PDB entry 8BPR | electron microscopy, 3.65 A resolution | chains A and F of the 9 polymer chains in the assembly

[Chain A]
Protein: DNA replication and repair protein RecF
From: Thermus thermophilus HB8
Reference sequence: Q5SLM9 (Q5SLM9_THET8); residue numbers follow UniProt; this construct covers 1-343
Amino-acid sequence (344 residues; each row starts with the number of its first residue; numbering starts at 0):
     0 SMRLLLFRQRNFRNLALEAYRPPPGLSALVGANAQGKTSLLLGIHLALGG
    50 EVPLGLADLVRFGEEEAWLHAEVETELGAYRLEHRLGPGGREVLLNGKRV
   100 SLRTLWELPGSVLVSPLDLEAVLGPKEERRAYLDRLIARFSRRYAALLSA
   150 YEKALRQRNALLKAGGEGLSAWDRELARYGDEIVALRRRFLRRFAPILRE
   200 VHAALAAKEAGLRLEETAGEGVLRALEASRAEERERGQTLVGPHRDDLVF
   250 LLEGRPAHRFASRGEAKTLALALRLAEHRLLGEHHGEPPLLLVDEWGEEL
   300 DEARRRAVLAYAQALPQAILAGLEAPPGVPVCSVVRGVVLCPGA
Not modelled in the structure: 0, 342-343
Sequence notes: expression tag (0)
Metal / ion sites: Mg2+: Thr37 (together with AMP-PNP)
Residues lining bound ligands:
  - AMP-PNP (ANP; phosphoaminophosphonic acid-adenylate ester), molecule 1: Arg12, Asn13, Ala31, Asn32, Ala33, Gln34, Gly35, Lys36, Thr37, Ser38, Asp57, Val59, Arg60, Phe61, Glu294, Leu322
  - AMP-PNP (ANP), molecule 2: Lys207, Phe259, Ser261, Arg262, Gly263, Glu264

[Chain F]
Protein: Recombination protein RecR
From: Thermus thermophilus HB8
Reference sequence: Q5SHY0 (RECR_THET8); numbering as in UniProt (aligned over 1-194)
Amino-acid sequence (195 residues; each row starts with the number of its first residue; numbering starts at 0):
     0 SMRYPESLLKLTRALSRLPGIGPKTAQRLALHLAFHKEEAEALAEALEGI
    50 KRVRACRECGNLAEGELCPICQDEDRDRSLLAVVESVADLYALERSGEFR
   100 GLYHVLGGALNPLEGIGPKELNLEGLFRRLEGVEEVVLATSMTVEGEATA
   150 LYLAEELKKRGVRVTRPAYGLPVGGSLEYADEVTLGRALEGRRPV
Not modelled in the structure: 0-3, 48-51, 72-77, 168-194
Sequence notes: expression tag (0)
Metal / ion sites: Zn2+: Cys55, Cys58, Cys67, Cys70
UniProt features mapped onto this chain:
  - zinc finger: Cys55 to Cys70 (C4-type)

[Interface between chain A and chain F]
Pairs across the interface - 19 pairs, chain A then chain F:
  Gln156(A) - Asn110(F)
  Gln156(A) - Pro111(F)
  Gln156(A) - Leu112(F)
  Gln156(A) - Glu144(F)  hydrogen bond
  Ala159(A) - Leu112(F)  hydrophobic
  Leu160(A) - Pro111(F)  hydrophobic
  Glu166(A) - Leu109(F)
  Glu166(A) - Gly116(F)
  Glu166(A) - Pro117(F)
  Ala170(A) - Ala147(F)
  Ala170(A) - Leu150(F)
  Trp171(A) - Leu109(F)
  Trp171(A) - Pro111(F)
  Trp171(A) - Ala147(F)  hydrophobic
  Arg173(A) - Leu150(F)
  Arg173(A) - Glu154(F)  salt bridge
  Glu174(A) - Val143(F)
  Glu174(A) - Glu146(F)
  Arg177(A) - Glu146(F)  salt bridge
Other interface residues (no listed pair), chain A (11 interface residues in all): Arg155, Tyr178
Other interface residues (no listed pair), chain F (13 interface residues in all): Ile115

[Overview]
The interface between chain A and chain F involves 11 residues on one side and 13 on the other, with 1
hydrogen bond and 2 salt bridges. Among the polar pairs are Arg173(A)-Glu154(F), Arg177(A)-Glu146(F) and
Gln156(A)-Glu144(F). Bound to chain A: AMP-PNP.
Chain A is DNA replication and repair protein RecF and chain F is Recombination protein RecR, both from
Thermus thermophilus HB8; the structure, Complex of RecF-RecO-RecR-DNA from Thermus thermophilus (low
resolution reconstruction), was determined by electron microscopy (same publication as 8A8J, 8A93 and 8AB0).
